1KD1 - chains A and 2 of the 30 polymer chains in the assembly; structure by X-ray diffraction, 3.00 A resolution.

Chain A:
Molecule: 23S RRNA
From: Haloarcula marismortui
Sequence (2922 nucleotides; row label = number of the first residue in the row):
     2 UUGGCUACUA UGCCAGCUGG UGGAUUGCUC GGCUCAGGCG CUGAUGAAGG ACGUGCCAAG
    62 CUGCGAUAAG CCAUGGGGAG CCGCACGGAG GCGAAGAACC AUGGAUUUCC GAAUGAGAAU
   122 CUCUCUAACA AUUGCUUCGC GCAAUGAGGA ACCCCGAGAA CUGAAACAUC UCAGUAUCGG
   182 GAGGAACAGA AAACGCAAUG UGAUGUCGUU AGUAACCGCG AGUGAACGCG AUACAGCCCA
   242 AACCGAAGCC CUCACGGGCA AUGUGGUGUC AGGGCUACCU CUCAUCAGCC GACCGUCUCG
   302 ACGAAGUCUC UUGGAACAGA GCGUGAUACA GGGUGACAAC CCCGUACUCG AGACCAGUAC
   362 GACGUGCGGU AGUGCCAGAG UAGCGGGGGU UGGAUAUCCC UCGCGAAUAA CGCAGGCAUC
   422 GACUGCGAAG GCUAAACACA ACCUGAGACC GAUAGUGAAC AAGUAGUGUG AACGAACGCU
   482 GCAAAGUACC CUCAGAAGGG AGGCGAAAUA GAGCAUGAAA UCAGUUGGCG AUCGAGCGAC
   542 AGGGCAUACA AGGUCCCUCG ACGAAUGACC GACGCGCGAG CGUCCAGUAA GACUCACGGG
   602 AAGCCGAUGU UCUGUCGUAC GUUUUGAAAA ACGAGCCAGG GAGUGUGUCU GCAUGGCAAG
   662 UCUAACCGGA GUAUCCGGGG AGGCACAGGG AAACCGACAU GGCCGCAGGG CUUUGCCCGA
   722 GGGCCGCCGU CUUCAAGGGC GGGGAGCCAU GUGGACACGA CCCGAAUCCG GACGAUCUAC
   782 GCAUGGACAA GAUGAAGCGU GCCGAAAGGC ACGUGGAAGU CUGUUAGAGU UGGUGUCCUA
   842 CAAUACCCUC UCGUGAUCUA UGUGUAGGGG UGAAAGGCCC AUCGAGUCCG GCAACAGCUG
   902 GUUCCAAUCG AAACAUGUCG AAGCAUGACC UCCGCCGAGG UAGUCUGUGA GGUAGAGCGA
   962 CCGAUUGGUG UGUCCGCCUC CGAGAGGAGU CGGCACACCU GUCAAACUCC AAACUUACAG
  1022 ACGCCGUUUG ACGCGGGGAU UCCGGUGCGC GGGGUAAGCC UGUGUACCAG GAGGGGAACA
  1082 ACCCAGAGAU AGGUUAAGGU CCCCAAGUGU GGAUUAAGUG UAAUCCUCUG AAGGUGGUCU
  1142 CGAGCCCUAG ACAGCCGGGA GGUGAGCUUA GAAGCAGCUA CCCUCUAAGA AAAGCGUAAC
  1202 AGCUUACCGG CCGAGGUUUG AGGCGCCCAA AAUGAUCGGG ACUCAAAUCC ACCACCGAGA
  1262 CCUGUCCGUA CCACUCAUAC UGGUAAUCGA GUAGAUUGGC GCUCUAAUUG GAUGGAAGUA
  1322 GGGGUGAAAA CUCCUAUGGA CCGAUUAGUG ACGAAAAUCC UGGCCAUAGU AGCAGCGAUA
  1382 GUCGGGUGAG AACCCCGACG GCCUAAUGGA UAAGGGUUCC UCAGCACUGC UGAUCAGCUG
  1442 AGGGUUAGCC GGUCCUAAGU CAUACCGCAA CUCGACUAUG ACGAAAUGGG AAACGGGUUA
  1502 AUAUUCCCGU GCCACUAUGC AGUGAAAGUU GACGCCCUGG GGUCGAUCAC GCUGGGCAUU
  1562 CGCCCAGUCG AACCGUCCAA CUCCGUGGAA GCCGUAAUGG CAGGAAGCGG ACGAACGGCG
  1622 GCAUAGGGAA ACGUGAUUCA ACCUGGGGCC CAUGAAAAGA CGAGCAUAGU GUCCGUACCG
  1682 AGAACCGACA CAGGUGUCCA UGGCGGCGAA AGCCAAGGCC UGUCGGGAGC AACCAACGUU
  1742 AGGGAAUUCG GCAAGUUAGU CCCGUACCUU CGGAAGAAGG GAUGCCUGCU CCGGAACGGA
  1802 GCAGGUCGCA GUGACUCGGA AGCUCGGACU GUCUAGUAAC AACAUAGGUG ACCGCAAAUC
  1862 CGCAAGGACU CGUACGGUCA CUGAAUCCUG CCCAGUGCAG GUAUCUGAAC ACCUCGUACA
  1922 AGAGGACGAA GGACCUGUCA ACGGCGGGGG UAACUAUGAC CCUCUUAAGG UAGCGUAGUA
  1982 CCUUGCCGCA UCAGUAGCGG CUUGCAUGAA UGGAUUAACC AGAGCUUCAC UGUCCCAACG
  2042 UUGGGCCCGG UGAACUGUAC AUUCCAGUGC GGAGUCUGGA GACACCCAGG GGGAAGCGAA
  2102 GACCCUAUGG AGCUUUACUG CAGGCUGUCG CUGAGACGUG GUCGCCGAUG UGCAGCAUAG
  2162 GUAGGAGACA CUACACAGGU ACCCGCGCUA GCGGGCCACC GAGUCAACAG UGAAAUACUA
  2222 CCCGUCGGUG ACUGCGACUC UCACUCCGGG AGGAGGACAC CGAUAGCCGG GCAGUUUGAC
  2282 UGGGGCGGUA CGCGCUCGAA AAGAUAUCGA GCGCGCCCUA UGGCUAUCUC AGCCGGGACA
  2342 GAGACCCGGC GAAGAGUGCA AGAGCAAAAG AUAGCUUGAC AGUGUUCUUC CCAACGAGGA
  2402 ACGCUGACGC GAAAGCGUGG UCUAGCGAAC CAAUUAGCCU GCUUGAUGCG GGCAAUUGAU
  2462 GACAGAAAAG CUACCCUAGG GAUAACAGAG UCGUCACUCG CAAGAGCACA UAUCGACCGA
  2522 GUGGCUUGCU ACCUCGAUGU CGGUUCCCUC CAUCCUGCCC GUGCAGAAGC GGGCAAGGGU
  2582 GAGGUUGUUC GCCUAUUAAA GGAGGUCGUG AGCUGGGUUU AGACCGUCGU GAGACAGGUC
  2642 GGCUGCUAUC UACUGGGUGU GUAAUGGUGU CUGACAAGAA CGACCGUAUA GUACGAGAGG
  2702 AACUACGGUU GGUGGCCACU GGUGUACCGG UUGUUCGAGA GAGCACGUGC CGGGUAGCCA
  2762 CGCCACACGG GGUAAGAGCU GAACGCAUCU AAGCUCGAAA CCCACUUGGA AAAGAGACAC
  2822 CGCCGAGGUC CCGCGUACAA GACGCGGUCG AUAGACUCGG GGUGUGCGCG UCGAGGUAAC
  2882 GAGACGUUAA GCCCACGAGC ACUAACAGAC CAAAGCCAUC AU
Unresolved in the structure: 2-9, 126-127, 715, 971-998, 1560, 1952-1963, 2137-2236, 2339-2343, 2665-2666, 2915-2923
Covalently attached groups: spiramycin i (SPR) linked to A2103
Construct notes: conflict C560 (U3155 in 3377779)
Bound ions: Mg2+ site 1 near G28 (its only coordinating residue here); Na+ site 1: C40, G41; Na+ site 2: G56, A59, G61; Na+ site 3 near U108 (its only coordinating residue here); Mg2+ site 2 near U115 (its only coordinating residue here); Na+ site 4: C141, G142; Na+ site 5 near U146 (its only coordinating residue here); Mg2+ site 3: C162, U2276; K+ site 1: C162, U163, U172; Mg2+ site 4: A165, A167, C168; Na+ site 6: A165, A166; Mg2+ site 5: A166, G219; 61 more Na+ sites not listed; 99 more Mg2+ sites not listed; 1 more K+ sites not listed
Ligand contacts: spiramycin i (SPR): C839, G2099, A2100, G2102, A2538, G2540, G2646

Chain 2:
Protein: Ribosomal protein L37E
From: Haloarcula marismortui
Reference sequence: P32410 (RL37_HALMA); residue numbers follow UniProt; this construct covers 1-56
Chain sequence (56 residues; row label = number of the first residue in the row):
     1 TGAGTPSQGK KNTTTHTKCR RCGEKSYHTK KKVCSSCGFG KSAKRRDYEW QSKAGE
Bound ions: Cd2+: Cys19, Cys22, Cys34, Cys37

Chain A / chain 2 interface:
Pairs across the interface (121):
  A49(A) - Arg45(2)  base contact
  G50(A) - Arg21(2)  hydrogen bond to the base
  G50(A) - Arg45(2)  base contact
  G51(A) - Cys22(2)  hydrogen bond to the sugar
  G51(A) - Gly23(2)  hydrogen bond to the sugar
  C111(A) - Arg20(2)  hydrogen bond to the sugar
  G112(A) - Arg20(2)  salt bridge to the phosphate
  G112(A) - Arg21(2)  sugar contact
  A113(A) - Arg21(2)  salt bridge to the phosphate
  A113(A) - Ala43(2)  phosphate contact
  A119(A) - Arg20(2)  base contact
  A120(A) - Thr14(2)  base contact
  A120(A) - Thr17(2)  hydrogen bond to the base
  A120(A) - Lys18(2)  hydrogen bond to the sugar
  A120(A) - Arg20(2)  salt bridge to the phosphate
  A120(A) - Tyr27(2)  hydrogen bond to the phosphate
  A120(A) - Thr29(2)  hydrogen bond to the base
  A120(A) - Lys32(2)  salt bridge to the phosphate
  U121(A) - Lys18(2)  base contact
  U121(A) - Cys19(2)  base contact
  U121(A) - Arg20(2)  hydrogen bond to the base
  U121(A) - Gly23(2)  base contact
  A148(A) - Ala43(2)  sugar contact
  A148(A) - Lys44(2)  salt bridge to the phosphate
  A148(A) - Arg45(2)  phosphate contact
  G149(A) - Lys44(2)  phosphate contact
  G149(A) - Arg45(2)  hydrogen bond to the phosphate
  A177(A) - Ala54(2)  phosphate contact
  U178(A) - Glu49(2)  phosphate contact
  U178(A) - Trp50(2)  phosphate contact
  U178(A) - Ala54(2)  phosphate contact
  C179(A) - Tyr48(2)  phosphate contact
  C179(A) - Glu49(2)  hydrogen bond to the phosphate
  G182(A) - Lys44(2)  salt bridge to the phosphate
  U470(A) - Thr15(2)  sugar contact
  U470(A) - His16(2)  sugar contact
  U470(A) - Lys25(2)  hydrogen bond to the phosphate
  G471(A) - His16(2)  hydrogen bond to the sugar
  G471(A) - Lys25(2)  salt bridge to the phosphate
  G471(A) - Ser26(2)  phosphate contact
  G471(A) - Ser35(2)  hydrogen bond to the sugar
  A472(A) - Ser26(2)  hydrogen bond to the phosphate
  A472(A) - Ser35(2)  sugar contact
  A472(A) - Ser36(2)  phosphate contact
  A472(A) - Arg46(2)  hydrogen bond to the sugar
  A472(A) - Trp50(2)  sugar contact
  A473(A) - Ser36(2)  phosphate contact
  A473(A) - Arg46(2)  salt bridge to the phosphate
  A473(A) - Gln51(2)  hydrogen bond to the phosphate
  G771(A) - Trp50(2)  base contact
  G772(A) - Tyr48(2)  sugar contact
  G772(A) - Trp50(2)  hydrogen bond to the sugar
  A773(A) - Arg46(2)  hydrogen bond to the sugar
  A773(A) - Tyr48(2)  phosphate contact
  A773(A) - Trp50(2)  sugar contact
  C774(A) - Ser35(2)  phosphate contact
  C774(A) - Arg46(2)  salt bridge to the phosphate
  G775(A) - His16(2)  salt bridge to the phosphate
  G775(A) - His28(2)  salt bridge to the phosphate
  G775(A) - Lys31(2)  phosphate contact
  G775(A) - Ser35(2)  phosphate contact
  A776(A) - His28(2)  salt bridge to the phosphate
  A776(A) - Lys31(2)  salt bridge to the phosphate
  U777(A) - Lys11(2)  sugar contact
  U777(A) - Asn12(2)  hydrogen bond to the base
  U777(A) - Thr13(2)  hydrogen bond to the base
  U777(A) - Thr15(2)  base contact
  C778(A) - Ser7(2)  sugar contact
  C778(A) - Lys10(2)  phosphate contact
  C778(A) - Lys11(2)  sugar contact
  U779(A) - Lys10(2)  salt bridge to the phosphate
  A843(A) - Thr5(2)  sugar contact
  U845(A) - Gly2(2)  sugar contact
  U845(A) - Gly4(2)  phosphate contact
  U845(A) - Thr5(2)  hydrogen bond to the phosphate
  U845(A) - Pro6(2)  phosphate contact
  A846(A) - Pro6(2)  phosphate contact
  U862(A) - Asn12(2)  phosphate contact
  G863(A) - Lys30(2)  salt bridge to the phosphate
  U864(A) - Lys30(2)  salt bridge to the phosphate
  C881(A) - Lys11(2)  hydrogen bond to the base
  A882(A) - Ala3(2)  sugar contact
  A882(A) - Gly4(2)  sugar contact
  A882(A) - Thr5(2)  base contact
  C890(A) - Trp50(2)  hydrogen bond to the sugar
  G891(A) - Trp50(2)  sugar contact
  G891(A) - Ser52(2)  sugar contact
  G891(A) - Lys53(2)  salt bridge to the phosphate
  G891(A) - Ala54(2)  phosphate contact
  G892(A) - Lys53(2)  salt bridge to the phosphate
  G892(A) - Ala54(2)  hydrogen bond to the phosphate
  C893(A) - Lys53(2)  phosphate contact
  A894(A) - Lys53(2)  salt bridge to the phosphate
  A1414(A) - Asn12(2)  hydrogen bond to the sugar
  G1415(A) - Asn12(2)  sugar contact
  G1415(A) - Thr14(2)  hydrogen bond to the phosphate
  U1473(A) - Lys41(2)  hydrogen bond to the base
  U1473(A) - Ser42(2)  hydrogen bond to the sugar
  U1473(A) - Lys44(2)  base contact
  C1474(A) - Lys41(2)  phosphate contact
  C1687(A) - Gln8(2)  hydrogen bond to the sugar
  C1687(A) - Gly9(2)  hydrogen bond to the base
  C1687(A) - Lys11(2)  sugar contact
  G1688(A) - Thr5(2)  sugar contact
  G1688(A) - Gln8(2)  sugar contact
  G1694(A) - Thr5(2)  hydrogen bond to the base
  G1694(A) - Pro6(2)  sugar contact
  G1694(A) - Gly9(2)  base contact
  G1695(A) - Pro6(2)  hydrogen bond to the sugar
  G1695(A) - Gly9(2)  hydrogen bond to the base
  G1695(A) - Lys10(2)  sugar contact
  U1696(A) - Gly9(2)  sugar contact
  U1696(A) - Lys10(2)  sugar contact
  A1836(A) - Thr1(2)  hydrogen bond to the sugar
  A1836(A) - Gly2(2)  sugar contact
  A1836(A) - Ala3(2)  hydrogen bond to the sugar
  A1836(A) - Ser7(2)  base contact
  G1837(A) - Thr1(2)  hydrogen bond to the phosphate
  G1837(A) - Gly2(2)  base contact
  G1837(A) - Ala3(2)  hydrogen bond to the base
  G1837(A) - Gly4(2)  hydrogen bond to the base
Other interface residues (no listed pair), chain A (62 interface residues in all): A52, A114, A152, G181, G830, A844, A861, U883, A1413, A1463
Other interface residues (no listed pair), chain 2 (49 interface residues in all): Phe39, Gly40, Glu56

Summary:
62 residues of chain A and 49 residues of chain 2 are in contact; the contacts include 39 hydrogen bonds and
19 salt bridges. Polar pairs include G50(A)-Arg21(2), A120(A)-Thr17(2) and A120(A)-Thr29(2). Covalently linked
spiramycin i: at A2103(A). C40(A) and G41(A) coordinate Na+ site 1.
Here chain A is 23S RRNA and chain 2 is Ribosomal protein L37E, both from Haloarcula marismortui. Entry 1KD1
(Co-crystal Structure of Spiramycin bound to the 50S Ribosomal Subunit of Haloarcula marismortui) was
determined by X-ray diffraction together with 1K8A, 1K9M and 1M1K from the same study.
